PDB entry 7ZX2 | X-ray diffraction, 2.50 A resolution | chains C and D of the 6 polymer chains in the assembly

Chain C:
Protein: Tubulin alpha-1B chain
From: Bos taurus
UniProt: P81947 (TBA1B_BOVIN); residue numbers follow UniProt; this construct covers 1-451
Chain sequence (451 residues; each row starts with the number of its first residue):
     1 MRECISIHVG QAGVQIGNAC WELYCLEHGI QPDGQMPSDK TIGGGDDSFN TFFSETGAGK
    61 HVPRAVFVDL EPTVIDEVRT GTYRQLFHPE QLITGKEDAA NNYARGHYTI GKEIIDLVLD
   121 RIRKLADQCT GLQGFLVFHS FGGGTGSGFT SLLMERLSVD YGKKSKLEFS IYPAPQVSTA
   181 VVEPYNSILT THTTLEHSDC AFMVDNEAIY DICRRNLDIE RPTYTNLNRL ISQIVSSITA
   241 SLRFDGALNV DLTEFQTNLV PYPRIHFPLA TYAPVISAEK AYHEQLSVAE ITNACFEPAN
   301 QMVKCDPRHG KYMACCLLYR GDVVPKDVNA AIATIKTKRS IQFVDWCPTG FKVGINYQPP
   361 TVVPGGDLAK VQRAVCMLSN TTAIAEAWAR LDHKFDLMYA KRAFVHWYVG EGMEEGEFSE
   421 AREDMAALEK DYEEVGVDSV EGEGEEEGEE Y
Unresolved in the structure: 340, 441-451
Metal / ion sites: Ca2+: Asp-39, Thr-41, Gly-44, Glu-55
Ligand contacts: GTP (guanosine-5'-triphosphate): Gly-10, Gln-11, Ala-12, Gln-15, Ile-16, Asp-69, Asp-98, Ala-99, Ala-100, Asn-101, Ser-140, Gly-142, Gly-143, Gly-144, Thr-145, Gly-146, Ile-171, Pro-173, Val-177, Ser-178, Thr-179, Glu-183, Asn-206, Tyr-224, Leu-227, Asn-228, Ile-231

Chain D:
Protein: Tubulin beta-2B chain
From: Bos taurus
UniProt: Q6B856 (TBB2B_BOVIN); the author numbering skips numbers that UniProt does not, so the offset changes along the chain: 1-42 = UniProt 1-42; 45-360 = UniProt 43-358; 369-455 = UniProt 359-445
Chain sequence (445 residues; each row starts with the number of its first residue; note: 10 numbers in that range are skipped by the numbering (no residue carries them; nothing is unmodelled there)):
     1 MREIVHIQAG QCGNQIGAKF WEVISDEHGI DPTGSYHGDS DL
    45 QLERINVYYN EATGNKYVPR AILVDLEPGT MDSVRSGPFG QIFRPDNFVF GQSGAGNNWA
   105 KGHYTEGAEL VDSVLDVVRK ESESCDCLQG FQLTHSLGGG TGSGMGTLLI SKIREEYPDR
   165 IMNTFSVMPS PKVSDTVVEP YNATLSVHQL VENTDETYCI DNEALYDICF RTLKLTTPTY
   225 GDLNHLVSAT MSGVTTCLRF PGQLNADLRK LAVNMVPFPR LHFFMPGFAP LTSRGSQQYR
   285 ALTVPELTQQ MFDSKNMMAA CDPRHGRYLT VAAIFRGRMS MKEVDEQMLN VQNKNSSYFV
   345 EWIPNNVKTA VCDIPP
   369 RGLKMSATFI GNSTAIQELF KRISEQFTAM FRRKAFLHWY TGEGMDEMEF TEAESNMNDL
   429 VSEYQQYQDA TADEQGEFEE EEGEDEA
Unresolved in the structure: 276-285, 442-455
Metal / ion sites: Mg2+: Gln-11 (together with GDP)
Ligand contacts: GDP (guanosine-5'-diphosphate): Gly-10, Gln-11, Cys-12, Gln-15, Ile-16, Asp-69, Ala-99, Asn-101, Ser-140, Gly-142, Gly-143, Gly-144, Thr-145, Gly-146, Val-171, Pro-173, Val-177, Asp-179, Glu-183, Asn-206, Leu-209, Tyr-224, Leu-227, Asn-228
Swiss-Prot annotation at these positions:
  - motif: Met-1 to Ile-4 (MREI motif)
  - binding site (GTP): Gln-11, Glu-71, Ser-140, Gly-144, Thr-145, Gly-146, Asn-206, Asn-228
  - binding site (Mg(2+)): Glu-71
  - modified residue: Ser-40 (Phosphoserine), Thr-57 (Phosphothreonine), Lys-60 (N6-acetyllysine), Ser-174 (Phosphoserine), Thr-287 (Phosphothreonine), Thr-292 (Phosphothreonine), Arg-320 (Omega-N-methylarginine), Glu-448 (5-glutamyl polyglutamate)
  - cross-link (Glycyl lysine isopeptide (Lys-Gly)): Lys-60 (interchain with G-Cter in ubiquitin), Lys-326 (interchain with G-Cter in ubiquitin)
Reported in the primary citation:
  - binding site for the ligand K9I: Gln-293, Asp-297, Ser-298, Arg-308, Tyr-312

Chain C / chain D interface:
Residue-residue contacts (60):
  Gln-11(C) / Gln-247(D)  hydrogen bond
  Pro-72(C) / Met-1(D)
  Lys-96(C) / Met-1(D)
  Lys-96(C) / Asp-130(D)  salt bridge
  Lys-96(C) / Cys-131(D)
  Glu-97(C) / Arg-2(D)  salt bridge
  Glu-97(C) / Cys-131(D)
  Glu-97(C) / Arg-164(D)  salt bridge
  Glu-97(C) / Arg-253(D)  salt bridge
  Asp-98(C) / Lys-254(D)  salt bridge
  Ala-100(C) / Arg-253(D)
  Ala-100(C) / Lys-254(D)
  Ala-100(C) / Val-257(D)
  Asn-101(C) / Lys-254(D)
  Arg-105(C) / Arg-253(D)
  Pro-175(C) / Asn-349(D)
  Ser-178(C) / Lys-352(D)  hydrogen bond
  Thr-179(C) / Gln-247(D)
  Thr-179(C) / Leu-248(D)
  Thr-179(C) / Asn-258(D)  hydrogen bond (backbone-side chain)
  Ala-180(C) / Asn-258(D)
  Ala-180(C) / Lys-352(D)
  Val-181(C) / Val-257(D)
  Val-181(C) / Asn-258(D)  hydrogen bond (backbone-side chain)
  Val-181(C) / Ile-347(D)  hydrophobic
  Val-181(C) / Pro-348(D)
  Val-181(C) / Asn-349(D)
  Val-181(C) / Asn-350(D)
  Val-181(C) / Lys-352(D)
  Tyr-210(C) / Asp-329(D)
  Glu-220(C) / Lys-326(D)
  Arg-221(C) / Met-325(D)
  Arg-221(C) / Asp-329(D)  salt bridge
  Tyr-224(C) / Gln-247(D)
  Lys-394(C) / Asn-349(D)  hydrogen bond
  Leu-397(C) / Glu-345(D)
  Leu-397(C) / Trp-346(D)
  Leu-397(C) / Pro-348(D)  hydrophobic
  Leu-397(C) / Ala-440(D)  hydrophobic
  Met-398(C) / Trp-346(D)  hydrogen bond (backbone-backbone)
  Met-398(C) / Pro-348(D)
  Lys-401(C) / Phe-262(D)
  Lys-401(C) / Trp-346(D)
  Lys-401(C) / Thr-439(D)  hydrogen bond (side chain-backbone)
  Arg-402(C) / Phe-262(D)
  Ala-403(C) / Pro-261(D)
  Ala-403(C) / Phe-262(D)  hydrophobic
  Phe-404(C) / Val-257(D)
  Phe-404(C) / Asn-258(D)
  Phe-404(C) / Val-260(D)
  Phe-404(C) / Pro-261(D)  hydrogen bond (backbone-backbone)
  Phe-404(C) / Thr-314(D)
  Phe-404(C) / Ile-347(D)  hydrophobic
  His-406(C) / Val-260(D)  hydrogen bond (side chain-backbone)
  His-406(C) / Pro-261(D)
  His-406(C) / Phe-262(D)
  His-406(C) / Pro-263(D)
  Trp-407(C) / Ala-256(D)  hydrophobic
  Trp-407(C) / Val-257(D)
  Trp-407(C) / Val-260(D)  hydrogen bond (side chain-backbone)
Interface residues without a listed pair, chain C (29 interface residues in all): Gln-15, Thr-73, Val-182
Interface residues without a listed pair, chain D (31 interface residues in all): Asp-251, Ala-438

Summary:
The interface between chain C and chain D involves 29 residues on one side and 31 on the other, with 10
hydrogen bonds and 6 salt bridges. Among the polar pairs are Lys-96(C)/Asp-130(D), Glu-97(C)/Arg-2(D) and
Glu-97(C)/Arg-164(D). From the paper: a binding site for the ligand K9I at Gln-293(D), Asp-297(D) and
Ser-298(D) among others.
Chain C is Tubulin alpha-1B chain and chain D is Tubulin beta-2B chain, both from Bos taurus; the structure,
Tubulin-Pelophen B complex, was determined by X-ray diffraction (same publication as 8A0L).
